Entry 7JJQ (X-ray diffraction, 2.15 A resolution); this record covers chains A and B of the 4 polymer chains in the assembly.

== Chain A ==
Protein: Hemoglobin subunit alpha
From: Homo sapiens
Reference sequence: P69905 (HBA_HUMAN); residues 1-141 here correspond to UniProt positions 2-142 (UniProt number = residue number + 1)
Amino-acid sequence (141 residues; each row starts with the number of its first residue):
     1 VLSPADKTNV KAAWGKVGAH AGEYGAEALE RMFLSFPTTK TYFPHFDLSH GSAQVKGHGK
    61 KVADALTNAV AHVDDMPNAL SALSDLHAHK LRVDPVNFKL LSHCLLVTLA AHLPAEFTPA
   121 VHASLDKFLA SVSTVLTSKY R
Unresolved in the structure: 141
Metal / ion sites: heme Fe near His87 (its only coordinating residue here)
Ligand contacts: heme (HEM): Met32, Thr39, Tyr42, Phe43, His45, Phe46, His58, Lys61, Val62, Ala65, Leu66, Leu83, Leu86, His87, Leu91, Val93, Asn97, Phe98, Leu101, Leu105, Val132, Leu136
UniProt features mapped onto this chain:
  - binding site (O2): His58
  - binding site (heme b): His87
  - site: Thr8, Asn9 (Microbial infection: Cleavage), Lys11 (Not glycated), Ala13, Trp14 (Microbial infection: Cleavage), Tyr24, Gly25 (Microbial infection: Cleavage), Leu29, Glu30 (Microbial infection: Cleavage), His45, Phe46 (Microbial infection: Cleavage), Asp47, Leu48 (Microbial infection: Cleavage), Ser52, Ala53 (Microbial infection: Cleavage), Val55, Lys56 (Microbial infection: Cleavage), Lys56 (Not glycated), Gly59, Lys60 (Microbial infection: Cleavage), Lys60 (Not glycated), Lys90 (Not glycated), Leu91, Arg92 (Microbial infection: Cleavage), Lys99 (Not glycated), Leu106, Val107 (Microbial infection: Cleavage), Thr108, Leu109 (Microbial infection: Cleavage), Val121, His122 (Microbial infection: Cleavage), Ser133, Thr134 (Microbial infection: Cleavage)
  - modified residue: Ser3 (Phosphoserine), Lys7 (N6-succinyllysine), Thr8 (Phosphothreonine), Lys11 (N6-succinyllysine), Lys16 (N6-acetyllysine), Tyr24 (Phosphotyrosine), Ser35 (Phosphoserine), Lys40 (N6-succinyllysine), Ser49 (Phosphoserine), Ser102 (Phosphoserine), Thr108 (Phosphothreonine), Ser124 (Phosphoserine), Ser131 (Phosphoserine), Thr134 (Phosphothreonine), Thr137 (Phosphothreonine), Ser138 (Phosphoserine)
  - glycosylation (N-linked (Glc) (glycation) lysine): Lys7, Lys16, Lys40, Lys61
From the paper describing this entry:
  - binding site for glycerol: Trp14
  - binding site for (2R)-N-hydroxy-1-phenylpropan-2-amine: Trp14, Gly18

== Chain B ==
Protein: Hemoglobin subunit beta
From: Homo sapiens
Reference sequence: P68871 (HBB_HUMAN); residues 1-146 here correspond to UniProt positions 2-147 (UniProt number = residue number + 1)
Amino-acid sequence (146 residues; numbered 1 to 146; the number before each row is that of its first residue):
     1 VHLTPEEKSA VTALWGKVNV DEVGGEALGR LLVVYPWTQR FFESFGDLST PDAVMGNPKV
    61 KAHGKKVLGA FSDGLAHLDN LKGTFATLSE LHCDKLHVDP ENFRLLGNVL VCVLAHHFGK
   121 EFTPPVQAAY QKVVAGVANA LAHKYH
Unresolved in the structure: 1
Metal / ion sites: heme Fe: His92 (together with (2R)-N-hydroxy-1-phenylpropan-2-amine)
Ligand contacts:
  - heme (HEM): Leu31, Thr38, Phe41, Phe42, His63, Val67, Leu88, Leu91, His92, Leu96, Val98, Asn102, Phe103, Leu106, Val137, Leu141
  - (2R)-N-hydroxy-1-phenylpropan-2-amine (K7M): Gly24, Ala27, Leu28, Phe42, His63, Val67, Leu68, His92, Leu106
UniProt features mapped onto this chain:
  - binding site ((2R)-2,3-bisphosphoglycerate): Val1, His2, Lys82, His143
  - binding site (heme b): His63, His92
  - site: Glu7, Lys8 (Microbial infection: Cleavage), Gly25, Glu26 (Microbial infection: Cleavage), Gly29, Arg30 (Microbial infection: Cleavage), Tyr35, Pro36 (Microbial infection: Cleavage), Trp37, Thr38 (Microbial infection: Cleavage), Phe45, Gly46 (Microbial infection: Cleavage), Asp52, Ala53 (Microbial infection: Cleavage), Gly56, Asn57 (Microbial infection: Cleavage), Lys59 (Not glycated), Phe71, Ser72 (Microbial infection: Cleavage), Gly74, Leu75 (Microbial infection: Cleavage), Lys82 (Not glycated), Thr84, Phe85 (Microbial infection: Cleavage), His92, Cys93 (Microbial infection: Cleavage), Lys95 (Not glycated), Arg104, Leu105 (Microbial infection: Cleavage), Leu110, Val111 (Microbial infection: Cleavage), Gly119, Lys120 (Microbial infection: Cleavage), Phe122, Thr123 (Microbial infection: Cleavage), Ala128, Ala129 (Microbial infection: Cleavage) and 2 more in UniProt
  - modified residue: Val1 (N-acetylvaline), Ser9 (Phosphoserine), Thr12 (Phosphothreonine), Ser44 (Phosphoserine), Thr50 (Phosphothreonine), Lys59 (N6-acetyllysine), Lys82 (N6-acetyllysine), Thr87 (Phosphothreonine), Cys93 (S-nitrosocysteine), Lys144 (N6-acetyllysine)
  - glycosylation: Val1 (N-linked (Glc) (glycation) valine), Lys8 (N-linked (Glc) (glycation) lysine), Lys17 (N-linked (Glc) (glycation) lysine), Lys66 (N-linked (Glc) (glycation) lysine), Lys120 (N-linked (Glc) (glycation) lysine), Lys144 (N-linked (Glc) (glycation) lysine)
From the paper describing this entry:
  - binding site for (2R)-N-hydroxy-1-phenylpropan-2-amine: His63
  - conformationally variable residues (helix shift): Lys65 to Ala76

== Interface between chain A and chain B ==
Pairs across the interface - 39 pairs, chain A then chain B:
  Glu30(A) - Pro124(B)
  Arg31(A) - Phe122(B)  hydrogen bond (side chain-backbone)
  Arg31(A) - Thr123(B)  hydrogen bond (side chain-backbone)
  Arg31(A) - Pro124(B)
  Arg31(A) - Gln127(B)  hydrogen bond
  Leu34(A) - Pro124(B)  hydrophobic
  Leu34(A) - Pro125(B)
  Leu34(A) - Ala128(B)
  Ser35(A) - Gln127(B)
  Ser35(A) - Ala128(B)
  Ser35(A) - Gln131(B)
  Phe36(A) - Gln131(B)
  His103(A) - Asn108(B)  hydrogen bond
  His103(A) - Val111(B)
  His103(A) - Gln127(B)
  His103(A) - Gln131(B)  hydrogen bond
  Cys104(A) - Gln127(B)
  Val107(A) - Val111(B)  hydrophobic
  Val107(A) - Cys112(B)  hydrophobic
  Val107(A) - Ala115(B)  hydrophobic
  Val107(A) - Gln127(B)
  Ala110(A) - Cys112(B)
  Ala110(A) - Ala115(B)
  Ala110(A) - His116(B)
  Ala111(A) - Ala115(B)
  Ala111(A) - Gly119(B)
  Pro114(A) - His116(B)  hydrogen bond (backbone-side chain)
  Phe117(A) - Arg30(B)  hydrogen bond (backbone-side chain)
  Phe117(A) - His116(B)
  Thr118(A) - Arg30(B)  hydrogen bond (backbone-side chain)
  Pro119(A) - Arg30(B)
  Pro119(A) - Val33(B)
  Pro119(A) - Met55(B)  hydrophobic
  His122(A) - Arg30(B)  hydrogen bond
  His122(A) - Val34(B)
  His122(A) - Cys112(B)
  Ala123(A) - Val34(B)
  Asp126(A) - Val34(B)
  Asp126(A) - Tyr35(B)
Also at the interface, not in a pair above, chain A (20 interface residues in all): Leu106, Leu113, Ala120
Also at the interface, not in a pair above, chain B (21 interface residues in all): Glu26, Pro51, Lys120

== Summary ==
20 residues of chain A face 21 of chain B across their interface; the contacts include 9 hydrogen bonds. Polar
contacts include Arg31(A)-Phe122(B), Arg31(A)-Thr123(B) and Arg31(A)-Gln127(B). Chain A binds heme. Chain B
binds heme and (2R)-N-hydroxy-1-phenylpropan-2-amine. The paper reports a binding site for
(2R)-N-hydroxy-1-phenylpropan-2-amine at Trp14(A), Gly18(A) and His63(B); a binding site for glycerol at
Trp14(A).
Here chain A is Hemoglobin subunit alpha and chain B is Hemoglobin subunit beta, both from Homo sapiens. Entry
7JJQ (Human Hemoglobin in Complex with Nitrosoamphetamine) was determined by X-ray diffraction.
